Entry 6TUI (electron microscopy, 10.47 A resolution (very low resolution: no residue pairs are listed; an interface is given only as per-side residue counts)); this record covers chains D2 and C2 of the 52 polymer chains in the assembly.

Chain D2 (and C2):
Molecule: Uncharacterized protein
Organism: Rhodobacter capsulatus SB 1003
Notes: chain C2 of this document is another copy of the same molecule, construct and numbering; everything in this record applies to it too
Reference sequence: D5AR33 (D5AR33_RHOCB); numbering as in UniProt (aligned over 1-84)
Sequence (84 residues; numbered 1 to 84; the number before each row is that of its first residue):
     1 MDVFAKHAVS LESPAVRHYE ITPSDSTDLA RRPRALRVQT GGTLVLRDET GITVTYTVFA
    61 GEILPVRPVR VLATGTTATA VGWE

Interface between chain D2 and chain C2:
At this resolution (10 A) residue pairs are not listed: 23 residues of chain D2 and 27 of chain C2 lie at the interface.

Summary:
The interface between chain D2 and chain C2 involves 23 residues on one side and 27 on the other.
Chain D2 and chain C2 are both Uncharacterized protein (Rhodobacter capsulatus SB 1003); the structure, Virion
of empty GTA particle, was determined by electron microscopy, deposited together with 6TB9, 6TBA, 6TE8, 6TE9,
6TEB, 6TEH and 3 further entries.
